8B9F - chains B and C of the 4 polymer chains in the assembly; structure by electron microscopy, 3.93 A resolution.

[Chain B]
Name: Genome polyprotein
Organism: Echovirus E11
Notes: EC 3.4.22.29, 3.6.1.15, 3.4.22.28, 2.7.7.48
UniProt: A0A6M5CIM5 (A0A6M5CIM5_9ENTO); residues 1-262 here correspond to UniProt positions 70-331 (UniProt number = residue number + 69)
Amino-acid sequence (262 residues; numbered 1 to 262; the number before each row is that of its first residue):
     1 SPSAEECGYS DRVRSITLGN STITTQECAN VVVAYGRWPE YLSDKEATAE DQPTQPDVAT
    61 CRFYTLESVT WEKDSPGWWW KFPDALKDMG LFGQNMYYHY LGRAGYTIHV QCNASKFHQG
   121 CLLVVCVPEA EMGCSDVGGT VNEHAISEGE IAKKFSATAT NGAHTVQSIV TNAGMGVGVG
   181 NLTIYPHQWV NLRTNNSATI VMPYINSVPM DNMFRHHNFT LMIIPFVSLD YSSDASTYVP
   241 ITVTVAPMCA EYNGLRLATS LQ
Not modelled in the structure: 1-57, 262
Construct notes: conflict Val190 (Ile259 in A0A6M5CIM5), Met202 (Ile271 in A0A6M5CIM5)

[Chain C]
Name: Genome polyprotein
Organism: Echovirus E11
Notes: EC 3.4.22.29, 3.6.1.15, 3.4.22.28, 2.7.7.48
UniProt: A0A7T7IN41 (A0A7T7IN41_9ENTO); residues 1-238 here correspond to UniProt positions 332-569 (UniProt number = residue number + 331)
Amino-acid sequence (238 residues; numbered 1 to 238; the number before each row is that of its first residue):
     1 GLPVMNTPGS NQFLTSDDFQ SPSAMPQFDV TPELDIPGEV KNLMEIAEVD SVVPVNNVVG
    61 KLDTMDIFRI PVQSGNHQST QVFGFQVQPG LDSVFKHTLL GEILNYYAHW SGSVKLTFVF
   121 CGSAMATGKF LLAYSPPGAN APKTRKDAML GTHVIWDVGL QSSCVLCIPW ISQTHYRLVH
   181 QDEYTSAGNV TCWYQTGIVV PAGTPTLCSI MCFVSACNDF SVRLLKDTPF IEQSALLQ
Not modelled in the structure: 1-42, 238
Construct notes: conflict Val59 (Glu390 in A0A7T7IN41), Leu207 (Ser538 in A0A7T7IN41)

[How chain B and chain C interact]
Residue-residue contacts (60):
  Lys116(B) with Ser123(C); Ala124(C), hydrogen bond (backbone-backbone); Met125(C)
  Phe117(B) with Met125(C), hydrophobic; Ala202(C); Gly203(C); Thr204(C); Pro205(C)
  His118(B) with Ser123(C)
  Gln119(B) with Cys121(C); Gly122(C); Ser123(C); Pro205(C); Leu207(C), hydrogen bond (side chain-backbone); Cys208(C)
  Val170(B) with Met65(C), hydrophobic
  Thr171(B) with Asp63(C); Thr64(C)
  Val179(B) with Phe68(C), hydrophobic
  Gly180(B) with Ser51(C); Val52(C), hydrogen bond (backbone-backbone); Phe68(C)
  Asn181(B) with Ser51(C); His97(C), hydrogen bond (side chain-backbone); Thr98(C); Leu99(C), hydrogen bond (side chain-backbone)
  Thr183(B) with Val49(C); Asp50(C), hydrogen bond (side chain-backbone); Ser51(C); Leu99(C)
  Ile184(B) with Ile46(C), hydrophobic; Leu99(C), hydrophobic
  Trp189(B) with Val52(C), hydrophobic; Met211(C), hydrophobic; Phe213(C), hydrophobic
  Asn191(B) with Val119(C); Phe120(C), hydrogen bond (side chain-backbone); Cys121(C)
  Arg193(B) with Phe120(C); Gly122(C); Ser123(C), hydrogen bond (side chain-backbone); Ala124(C); Ala126(C); Val158(C); Gly159(C), hydrogen bond (side chain-backbone); Ser162(C), hydrogen bond
  Thr194(B) with Ser162(C), hydrogen bond
  Ile224(B) with Met65(C), hydrophobic
  Phe226(B) with Val52(C), hydrophobic; Met65(C), hydrophobic; Phe68(C), hydrophobic; Arg69(C), hydrogen bond (backbone-side chain); Met211(C), hydrophobic
  Val227(B) with Arg69(C); Cys121(C), hydrophobic; Ser209(C)
  Ser228(B) with Arg69(C)
  Ser232(B) with Gly203(C), hydrogen bond (side chain-backbone); Thr204(C), hydrogen bond (side chain-backbone); Pro205(C)
Interface residues without a listed pair, chain B (26 interface residues in all): Gly120, Cys121, Ala157, Pro225, Asp230, Tyr231
Interface residues without a listed pair, chain C (35 interface residues in all): Leu160, Pro201

[Overview]
The interface between chain B and chain C involves 26 residues on one side and 35 on the other; the contacts
include 14 hydrogen bonds. Polar pairs include Gln119(B)-Leu207(C), Asn181(B)-His97(C) and Asn181(B)-Leu99(C).
Here chain B is Genome polyprotein and chain C is Genome polyprotein, both from Echovirus E11. Entry 8B9F
(Structure of Echovirus 11 complexed with DAF (CD55) calculated from symmetry expansion) was determined by
electron microscopy, deposited together with 8B8R.
